PDB entry 7VVG | X-ray diffraction, 1.70 A resolution | chains A and C

Chain A:
Protein: GTPase HRas
From: Homo sapiens
Notes: EC 3.6.5.2
UniProtKB: P01112 (RASH_HUMAN); residue numbers follow UniProt; this construct covers 1-166
Amino-acid sequence (166 residues; numbered 1 to 166; the number before each row is that of its first residue):
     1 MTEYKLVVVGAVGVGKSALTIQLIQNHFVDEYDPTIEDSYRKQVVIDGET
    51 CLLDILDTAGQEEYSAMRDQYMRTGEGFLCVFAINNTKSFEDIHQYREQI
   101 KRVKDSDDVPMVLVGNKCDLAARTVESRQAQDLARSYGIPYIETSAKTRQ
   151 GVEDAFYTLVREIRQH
Construct notes: variant Val12 (Gly in P01112)
Swiss-Prot annotation at these positions:
  - region: His166 (Hypervariable region)
  - motif: Tyr32 to Tyr40 (Effector region)
  - binding site (GTP): Gly13 to Ala18, Val29 to Thr35, Ala59, Gly60, Asn116 to Asp119, Ser145 to Lys147
  - modified residue: Met1 (N-acetylmethionine), Thr2 (N-acetylthreonine), Cys118 (S-nitrosocysteine)
  - glycosylation: Thr35 (Microbial infection: O-linked (Glc) threonine)
  - natural variant: Val12 (G12V: In CSTLO, bladder carcinoma and CMEMS; this construct carries the variant), Gly13 (G13C: In CSTLO; G13D: In CSTLO; G13R: In SFM), Gln22 (Q22K: In CMEMS), Glu37 (E37EE: In CSTLO), Thr58 (T58I: In CSTLO), Gln61 (Q61K: In NMTC2; Q61L: In melanoma), Glu63 (E63K: In CMEMS), Ser89 (S89C: Found in a patient with severe fetal hydrops and pleural effusion; uncertain significance), Lys117 (K117R: In CSTLO), Ala146 (A146T: In CSTLO; A146V: In CSTLO)
  - mutagenesis: Ser17 (S17N: Dominant negative. Prevents PLCE1 EGF-induced recruitment to plasma membrane. No effect on subcellular location of isoform 2), Asn26 (N26G: Loss of interaction with PLCE1; when associated with V-12), Val29 (V29A: No effect on interaction with PLCE1; when associated with V-12), Tyr32 (Y32F: Loss of interaction and recruitment to plasma membrane of PLCE1; when associated with V-12), Pro34 (P34G: No effect on interaction with PLCE1; when associated with V-12), Thr35 (T35S: Loss of interaction with PLCE1; when associated with V-12), Glu37 (E37G: No effect on interaction with PLCE1; when associated with V-12), Asp38 (D38N: No effect on interaction with PLCE1; when associated with V-12), Ser39 (S39C: No effect on interaction with PLCE1; when associated with V-12), Ala59 (A59T: Loss of GTPase activity and creation of an autophosphorylation site), Gln61 (Q61I: Moderately increased transformation of cultured cell lines; Q61R: Promotes interaction with SHOC2 and PP1C; Q61V: Strongly increased transformation of cultured cell lines), Ala83 (A83T: GTP-binding activity reduced by factor of 30), 4 further mutagenesis entries in UniProt
Metal / ion sites: Mg2+: Ser17, Thr35 (together with GMP-PNP)
Small-molecule neighbours: GMP-PNP (GNP; phosphoaminophosphonic acid-guanylate ester): Ala11, Val12, Gly13, Val14, Gly15, Lys16, Ser17, Ala18, Phe28, Val29, Asp30, Glu31, Tyr32, Asp33, Pro34, Thr35, Thr58, Ala59, Gly60, Gln61, Asn116, Lys117, Asp119, Leu120, Ser145, Ala146, Lys147
Reported in the primary citation:
  - binding site for GMP-PNP: Tyr32
  - conformationally variable residues (side-chain flip): Tyr32
  - mutagenesis - Q61L: decreased binding to Target of rapamycin complex 2 subunit MAPKAP1 (chain C)

Chain C:
Protein: Target of rapamycin complex 2 subunit MAPKAP1
From: Homo sapiens
UniProtKB: Q9BPZ7 (SIN1_HUMAN); residue numbers follow UniProt; this construct covers 274-360
Amino-acid sequence (87 residues; each row starts with the number of its first residue):
   274 TSKESLFVRINAAHGFSLIQVDNTKVTMKEILLKAVKRRKGSQKVSGPQY
   324 RLEKQSEPNVAVDLDSTLESQSAWEFCLVRENSSRAD
Disordered / not traced: 274-276, 316-320, 359-360
Swiss-Prot annotation at these positions:
  - modified residue (Phosphoserine): Ser315, Ser356
  - mutagenesis: His287 (H287A: Does not affect interaction with KRAS), Leu291 (L291D: Decreased interaction with KRAS), Arg311 (R311E: Does not affect interaction with KRAS), Arg312 (R312E: Decreased interaction with KRAS)
Reported in the primary citation:
  - mutagenesis - R311A, R311K: decreased signaling in response to phosphorylation of NDRG1

Interface between chain A and chain C:
Pairs across the interface (27; chain A residue first):
  Gln25(A) - Arg312(C)  hydrogen bond (side chain-backbone)
  Asp33(A) - Arg311(C)  salt bridge
  Ile36(A) - Phe280(C)  hydrophobic
  Ile36(A) - Leu291(C)  hydrophobic
  Ile36(A) - Gln293(C)
  Glu37(A) - Phe289(C)
  Glu37(A) - Ser290(C)
  Glu37(A) - Leu291(C)  hydrogen bond (backbone-backbone)
  Asp38(A) - Phe289(C)
  Asp38(A) - Ser290(C)  hydrogen bond
  Asp38(A) - Leu291(C)
  Asp38(A) - Arg311(C)  salt bridge
  Ser39(A) - His287(C)
  Ser39(A) - Gly288(C)
  Ser39(A) - Phe289(C)  hydrogen bond (backbone-backbone)
  Ser39(A) - Arg312(C)  hydrogen bond (backbone-side chain)
  Tyr40(A) - His287(C)
  Tyr40(A) - Arg311(C)
  Tyr40(A) - Arg312(C)
  Arg41(A) - Ala286(C)  hydrogen bond (side chain-backbone)
  Arg41(A) - His287(C)  hydrogen bond (backbone-backbone)
  Arg41(A) - Gly288(C)
  Leu56(A) - Phe289(C)  hydrophobic
  Glu63(A) - Glu277(C)
  Tyr64(A) - Glu277(C)
  Tyr64(A) - Ser278(C)  hydrogen bond (side chain-backbone)
  Met67(A) - Glu277(C)
Also at the interface, not in a pair above, chain C (13 interface residues in all): Lys313
The authors on this interface:
  - hot spots on chain C (mutagenesis) - R311A: abolished binding to GTPase HRas (chain A)

In short:
Chain A and chain C form an interface of 12 and 13 residues respectively, with 8 hydrogen bonds and 2 salt
bridges. Polar pairs include Asp33(A)-Arg311(C), Asp38(A)-Arg311(C) and Gln25(A)-Arg312(C). From the paper: a
binding site for GMP-PNP at Tyr32(A); R311A and R311K of chain C reduce signaling in response to
phosphorylation of NDRG1.
Here chain A is GTPase HRas and chain C is Target of rapamycin complex 2 subunit MAPKAP1, both from Homo
sapiens. Entry 7VVG (Crystal Structure of HRasG12V(GMPPNP-bound) in complex with the Ras-binding domain(RBD)
of SIN1) was determined by X-ray diffraction (same publication as 7VV8, 7VV9 and 7VVB).
